Entry 3M22 (X-ray diffraction, 2.20 A resolution); this record covers chain A.

Chain A:
Protein: TagRFP
Organism: synthetic construct
Sequence (235 residues; numbered -3 to 233; 2 numbers in that range are skipped by the numbering (no residue carries them; nothing is unmodelled there); the number before each row is that of its first residue; numbers below 1 keep their minus sign (Met-3 is residue -3)):
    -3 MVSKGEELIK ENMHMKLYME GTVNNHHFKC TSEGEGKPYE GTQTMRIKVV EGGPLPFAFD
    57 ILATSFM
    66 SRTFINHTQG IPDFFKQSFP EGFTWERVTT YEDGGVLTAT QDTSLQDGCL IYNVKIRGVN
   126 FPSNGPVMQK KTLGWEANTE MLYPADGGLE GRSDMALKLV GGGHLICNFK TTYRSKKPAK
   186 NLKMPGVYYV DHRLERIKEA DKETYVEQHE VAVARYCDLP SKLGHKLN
Unresolved in the structure: -3 to 2, 229-233
Modified residues: Met63 ({(4Z)-4-(4-hydroxybenzylidene)-2-[3-(methylthio)propanimidoyl]-5-oxo-4,5-dihydro-1H-imidazol-1-yl}acetic acid; NRQ)
Glycans and other covalent adducts: covalent link Met63-Ser66

Summary:
Chain A is TagRFP (synthetic construct); the structure, Crystal structure of TagRFP fluorescent protein, was
determined by X-ray diffraction (same publication as 3M24).
